4DVB - chains A and B; structure by X-ray diffraction, 1.93 A resolution.

== Chain A ==
Name: Fab fragment of pro-uPA antibody mAb-112
From: Mus musculus
Notes: antibody fragment or engineered binder
Chain sequence (213 residues; numbered 1 to 213; the number before each row is that of its first residue):
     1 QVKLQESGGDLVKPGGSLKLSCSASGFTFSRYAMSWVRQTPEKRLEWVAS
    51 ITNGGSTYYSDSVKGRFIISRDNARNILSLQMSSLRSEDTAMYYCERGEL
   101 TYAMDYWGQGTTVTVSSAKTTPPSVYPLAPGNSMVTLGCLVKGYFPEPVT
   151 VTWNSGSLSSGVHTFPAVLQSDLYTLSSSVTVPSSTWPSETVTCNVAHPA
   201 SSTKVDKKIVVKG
Not modelled in the structure: 132
Disulfides: Cys22-Cys95, Cys139-Cys194

== Chain B ==
Name: Fab fragment of pro-uPA antibody mAb-112
From: Mus musculus
Notes: antibody fragment or engineered binder
Chain sequence (215 residues; each row starts with the number of its first residue):
     1 DIELTQSPAIMSASPGEKVTMTCRASSTVSFHYLHWYQQKSGASPKLWIY
    51 ATSNLASGVPARFSGSGSGTSYSLTISSVETEDAATYYCQHYSAYPRTFG
   101 GGTKLEIKRADAAPTVSIFPPSSEQLTSGGASVVCFLNNFYPKDINVKWK
   151 IDGSERQNGVLNSWTDQDSKDSTYSMSSTLTLTKDEYERHNSYTCEATHK
   201 TSTSPIVKSFNRNEC
Disulfides: Cys23-Cys89, Cys135-Cys195

== Chain A / chain B interface ==
Residue-residue contacts - 69 pairs, chain A then chain B:
  Gln39(A) with Gln39(B), hydrogen bond; Tyr88(B), hydrogen bond
  Lys43(A) with Tyr88(B), hydrogen bond (backbone-side chain)
  Leu45(A) with Pro45(B), hydrophobic; Tyr88(B), hydrophobic; Phe99(B)
  Trp47(A) with Thr98(B)
  Tyr94(A) with Gln39(B); Ser44(B)
  Leu100(A) with His35(B); Gln90(B), hydrogen bond (backbone-side chain); Tyr92(B), hydrophobic; Thr98(B)
  Thr101(A) with Tyr33(B); His35(B), hydrogen bond (backbone-side chain)
  Tyr102(A) with Tyr33(B), hydrophobic; His35(B)
  Ala103(A) with His35(B), hydrogen bond (backbone-side chain); Tyr37(B); Leu47(B), hydrophobic
  Met104(A) with Tyr37(B), hydrogen bond (backbone-side chain); Leu47(B); Phe99(B), hydrophobic
  Asp105(A) with Leu47(B)
  Trp107(A) with Tyr37(B); Ser44(B); Pro45(B); Phe99(B), hydrophobic
  Gly108(A) with Ser44(B), hydrogen bond (backbone-side chain)
  Gln109(A) with Ala43(B); Ser44(B), hydrogen bond
  Tyr126(A) with Ser122(B); Glu124(B); Gln125(B)
  Pro127(A) with Ser122(B)
  Leu128(A) with Phe119(B); Val134(B), hydrophobic
  Ala129(A) with Phe119(B)
  Pro130(A) with Phe119(B)
  Gly131(A) with Pro120(B); Cys215(B)
  Thr136(A) with Ser117(B); Phe119(B)
  Gly138(A) with Phe136(B)
  Lys142(A) with Gln125(B)
  His163(A) with Asn138(B), hydrogen bond; Asn139(B), hydrogen bond; Ser175(B), hydrogen bond
  Phe165(A) with Phe136(B), hydrophobic; Asn138(B); Ser163(B); Thr165(B); Ser175(B); Met176(B); Ser177(B)
  Pro166(A) with Ser163(B), hydrogen bond (backbone-side chain); Trp164(B)
  Val168(A) with Leu161(B), hydrophobic; Asn162(B); Ser163(B)
  Gln170(A) with Leu161(B)
  Ser177(A) with Phe136(B); Ser177(B), hydrogen bond
  Ser178(A) with Phe136(B)
  Ser179(A) with Phe136(B); Asn138(B), hydrogen bond
  Lys207(A) with Glu124(B), salt bridge
  Gly213(A) with Pro120(B); Pro121(B)
Other interface residues (no listed pair), chain A (39 interface residues in all): Val37, Glu46, Tyr106, Leu137, Leu140, Thr164
Other interface residues (no listed pair), chain B (38 interface residues in all): Lys46, Tyr50, Ser57, Ser128, Ser132

== In short ==
Chain A and chain B form an interface of 39 and 38 residues respectively; the contacts include 15 hydrogen
bonds and 1 salt bridge. Among the polar pairs are Lys207(A)-Glu124(B), Gln39(A)-Gln39(B) and
Gln39(A)-Tyr88(B).
Chain A is Fab fragment of pro-uPA antibody mAb-112 and chain B is Fab fragment of pro-uPA antibody mAb-112,
both from Mus musculus; the structure, The crystal structure of the Fab fragment of pro-uPA antibody mAb-112,
was determined by X-ray diffraction (same publication as 4DVA and 4DW2).
